PDB entry 7KHA | electron microscopy, 3.13 A resolution | chains A and I of the 12 polymer chains in the assembly

[Chain A]
Name: CRISPR-associated protein, CT1134 family
From: Desulfovibrio vulgaris (strain Hildenborough / ATCC 29579 / DSM 644 / NCIMB 8303)
Reference sequence: Q72WF9 (Q72WF9_DESVH); numbering as in UniProt (aligned over 8-227)
Sequence (220 residues; each row starts with the number of its first residue):
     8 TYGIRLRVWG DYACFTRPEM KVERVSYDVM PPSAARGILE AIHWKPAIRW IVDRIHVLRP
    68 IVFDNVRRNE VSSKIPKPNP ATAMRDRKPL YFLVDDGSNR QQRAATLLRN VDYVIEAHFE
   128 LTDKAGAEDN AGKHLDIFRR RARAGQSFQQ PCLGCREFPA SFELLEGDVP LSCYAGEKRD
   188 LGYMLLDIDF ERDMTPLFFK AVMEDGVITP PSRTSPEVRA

[Chain I]
Name: CRISPR-associated protein, CT1133 family
From: Desulfovibrio vulgaris (strain Hildenborough / ATCC 29579 / DSM 644 / NCIMB 8303)
Reference sequence: Q72WF8 (Q72WF8_DESVH); the author numbering skips numbers that UniProt does not, so the offset changes along the chain: 78-124 = UniProt 80-126; 127-612 = UniProt 127-612
Sequence (533 residues; row label = number of the first residue in the row; note: 2 numbers in that range are skipped by the numbering (no residue carries them; nothing is unmodelled there)):
    78 WENTSYILGV DAKGKQERTD KCHAAFIAHI KAYCDTADQD LAAVLQF
   127 LEHGEKDLSA FPVSEEVIGS NIVFRIEGEP GFVHERPAAR QAWANCLNRR EQGLCGQCLI
   187 TGERQKPIAQ LHPSIKGGRD GVRGAQAVAS IVSFNNTAFE SYGKEQSINA PVSQEAAFSY
   247 VTALNYLLNP SNRQKVTIAD ATVVFWAERS SPAEDIFAGM FDPPSTTAKP ESSNGTPPED
   307 SEEGSQPDTA RDDPHAAARM HDLLVAIRSG KRATDIMPDM DESVRFHVLG LSPNAARLSV
   367 RFWEVDTVGH MLDKVGRHYR ELEIIPQFNN EQEFPSLSTL LRQTAVLNKT ENISPVLAGG
   427 LFRAMLTGGP YPQSLLPAVL GRIRAEHARP EDKSRYRLEV VTYYRAALIK AYLIRNRKLE
   487 VPVSLDPART DRPYLLGRLF AVLEKAQEDA VPGANATIKD RYLASASANP GQVFHMLLKN
   547 ASNHTAKLRK DPERKGSAIH YEIMMQEIID NISDFPVTMS SDEQGLFMIG YYHQRKALFT
   607 KKNKEN
Not modelled in the structure: 127-159, 176-239, 254-258, 287-328, 520-521, 562-563

[Interface between chain A and chain I]
Pairs across the interface - 59 pairs, chain A then chain I:
  R24(A) - H160(I)  hydrogen bond (side chain-backbone)
  R24(A) - E161(I)  salt bridge
  P25(A) - R95(I)  hydrogen bond (backbone-side chain)
  P25(A) - Y110(I)
  P25(A) - C111(I)
  E26(A) - Q93(I)
  E26(A) - R95(I)  hydrogen bond (backbone-side chain)
  E26(A) - C111(I)
  E26(A) - V121(I)
  E26(A) - L122(I)
  M27(A) - K92(I)
  M27(A) - Q93(I)
  M27(A) - R162(I)  hydrogen bond
  M27(A) - V366(I)  hydrophobic
  K28(A) - R95(I)
  K28(A) - H100(I)
  K28(A) - A102(I)
  V29(A) - E94(I)
  V29(A) - H100(I)
  V29(A) - R363(I)
  E30(A) - N360(I)
  E30(A) - R363(I)
  E30(A) - S365(I)
  V32(A) - V366(I)
  D35(A) - H160(I)
  F70(A) - R429(I)  hydrogen bond (backbone-side chain)
  N72(A) - R367(I)
  N72(A) - P421(I)
  N72(A) - R429(I)
  R74(A) - N360(I)
  V78(A) - C99(I)  hydrogen bond (backbone-side chain)
  S79(A) - D97(I)
  S79(A) - C99(I)
  S80(A) - D97(I)  hydrogen bond (backbone-side chain)
  S80(A) - K98(I)  hydrogen bond (side chain-backbone)
  K81(A) - K98(I)
  Q108(A) - D97(I)
  Q108(A) - N360(I)  hydrogen bond (backbone-side chain)
  Q108(A) - R363(I)
  Q109(A) - N360(I)  hydrogen bond (backbone-side chain)
  R110(A) - C99(I)
  R110(A) - H100(I)
  T113(A) - V366(I)  hydrogen bond (side chain-backbone)
  R186(A) - H160(I)
  D187(A) - H160(I)  hydrogen bond (backbone-side chain)
  L188(A) - H160(I)
  G189(A) - H160(I)
  G189(A) - E161(I)
  Y190(A) - V121(I)
  Y190(A) - F124(I)  hydrogen bond (side chain-backbone)
  Y190(A) - E161(I)  hydrogen bond (backbone-side chain)
  F197(A) - F103(I)  hydrophobic
  D200(A) - F103(I)
  T202(A) - A119(I)
  L204(A) - V121(I)  hydrophobic
  K207(A) - Q123(I)
  E224(A) - L118(I)
  R226(A) - A119(I)
  R226(A) - F124(I)  hydrogen bond (side chain-backbone)
Also at the interface, not in a pair above, chain A (36 interface residues in all): D71, A111, K185, I195
Also at the interface, not in a pair above, chain I (36 interface residues in all): D112, T113, A120, P163, R351, P359, L364, G425

[Summary]
Chain A and chain I each contribute 36 residues to their interface, with 15 hydrogen bonds and 1 salt bridge.
Polar pairs include R24(A)-E161(I), R24(A)-H160(I) and P25(A)-R95(I).
Chain A is CRISPR-associated protein, CT1134 family and chain I is CRISPR-associated protein, CT1133 family,
both from Desulfovibrio vulgaris (strain Hildenborough / ATCC 29579 / DSM 644 / NCIMB 8303); the structure,
Cryo-EM Structure of the Desulfovibrio vulgaris Type I-C Apo Cascade, was determined by electron microscopy.
